PDB entry 6O8B | X-ray diffraction, 3.40 A resolution | chains E and B of the 4 polymer chains in the assembly

== Chain E ==
Protein: Stimulator of interferon genes protein
Source organism: Homo sapiens
UniProtKB: Q86WV6 (STING_HUMAN); residue numbers follow UniProt; this construct covers 155-379
Sequence (226 residues; row label = number of the first residue in the row):
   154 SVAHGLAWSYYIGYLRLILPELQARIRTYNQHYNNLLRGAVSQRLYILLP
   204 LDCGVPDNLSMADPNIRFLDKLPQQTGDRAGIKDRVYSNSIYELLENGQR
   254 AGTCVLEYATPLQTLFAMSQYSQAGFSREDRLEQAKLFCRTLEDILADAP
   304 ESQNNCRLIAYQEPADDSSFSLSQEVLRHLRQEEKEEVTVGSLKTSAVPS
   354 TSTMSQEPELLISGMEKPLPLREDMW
Unresolved in the structure: 154-367
Construct notes: expression tag (154); variant Arg232 (His in Q86WV6); engineered mutation Glu376 (Thr in Q86WV6), Met378 (Phe in Q86WV6), Trp379 (Ser in Q86WV6)
Curated features (UniProtKB/Swiss-Prot):
  - motif: Leu363 to Ser366 (pLxIS motif)
  - binding site (2',3'-cGAMP): Ser162, Tyr167, Arg238, Thr263
  - binding site (3',3'-c-di-GMP): Ser162, Tyr167, Arg238 to Ser241, Thr263
  - binding site (2',3'-cUAMP): Tyr167, Arg238, Thr263
  - modified residue: Thr229 (Phosphothreonine), Ser241 (Phosphoserine), Thr354 (Phosphothreonine), Ser355 (Phosphoserine), Thr356 (Phosphothreonine), Ser358 (Phosphoserine), Ser366 (Phosphoserine)
  - cross-link (Glycyl lysine isopeptide (Lys-Gly)): Lys236 (interchain with G-Cter in ubiquitin), Lys338 (interchain with G-Cter in SUMO)
  - natural variant: Val155 (V155M: In SAVI), Arg284 (R284S: Found in a 9-month-old patient who died following a fever and severe neck abscess without indication of any severe bacterial infection)
  - mutagenesis: Gly158 (G158A: Constitutively active mutant that promotes the production of type I interferon in absence of cGAMP ligand; G158E: Abolished homodimerization and activation ...), Ser162 (S162A: Slight decrease in c-di-GMP-binding. Renders the enzyme sensitive to 5,6-dimethylxanthenone 4-acetic acid (DMXAA) drug, leading to activation of the STING1 pathway ...), Gly166 (G166S: Slight decrease in c-di-GMP-binding), Arg178 to Arg180 (Abolishes the endoplasmic reticulum location), Gly230 (G230I: Renders the enzyme sensitive to 5,6-dimethylxanthenone 4-acetic acid (DMXAA) drug, leading to activation of the STING1 pathway), Lys236 (K236R: Loss of deubiquitination by USP44), Arg238 to Tyr240 (Strong decrease in cGAMP-binding without affecting interaction with TBK1. Abolished ability to induce autophagy), Arg238 (R238A: Abolished cGAMP-binding. Abolished ability to induce autophagy), Tyr240 (Y240A: Abolished cGAMP-binding; Y240S: Strong decrease in c-di-GMP-binding), Asn242 (N242A: Strong decrease in c-di-GMP and cGAMP-binding), Glu260 (E260A: Strong decrease in c-di-GMP and cGAMP-binding), Thr263 (T263A: Strong decrease in c-di-GMP-binding), 23 further mutagenesis entries in UniProt
Reported in the primary citation:
  - mutagenesis - S366A, L374A: abolished signaling
  - mutagenesis - K370A, P371A (about 30%), L372A, P373A, R375A (about 50%), D377A (about 30%): decreased signaling
  - mutagenesis - L374A: unchanged binding to IRF-3

== Chain B ==
Protein: Serine/threonine-protein kinase TBK1
Source organism: Homo sapiens
Notes: EC 2.7.11.1
UniProtKB: Q9UHD2 (TBK1_HUMAN); residue numbers follow UniProt; this construct covers 2-657
Sequence (665 residues; each row starts with the number of its first residue; numbers below 1 keep their minus sign (Gly-7 is residue -7)):
    -7 GSPGLDGICQSTSNHLWLLSDILGQGATANVFRGRHKKTGDLFAIKVFNN
    43 ISFLRPVDVQMREFEVLKKLNHKNIVKLFAIEEETTTRHKVLIMEFCPCG
    93 SLYTVLEEPSNAYGLPESEFLIVLRDVVGGMNHLRENGIVHRNIKPGNIM
   143 RVIGEDGQSVYKLTDFGAARELEDDEQFVELYGTEEYLHPDMYERAVLRK
   193 DHQKKYGATVDLWSIGVTFYHAATGSLPFRPFEGPRRNKEVMYKIITGKP
   243 SGAISGVQKAENGPIDWSGDMPVSCSLSRGLQVLLTPVLANILEADQEKC
   293 WGFDQFFAETSDILHRMVIHVFSLQQMTAHKIYIHSYNTATIFHELVYKQ
   343 TKIISSNQELIYEGRRLVLEPGRLAQHFPKTTEENPIFVVSREPLDTIGL
   393 IYEKISLPKVHPRYDLDGDASMAKAITGVVCYACRIASTLLLYQELMRKG
   443 IRWLIELIKDDYNETVHKKTEVVITLDFCIRNIEKTVKVYEKLMKINLEA
   493 AELGEISDIHTKLLRLSSSQGTIETSLQDIDSRLSPGGSLADAWAHQEGT
   543 HPKDRNVEKLQVLLNCMTEIYYQFKKDQAERRLAYNEEQIHKFDKQKLYY
   593 HATKAMTHFTDECVKKYEAFLNKSEEWIRKMLHLRKQLLSLTNQCFDIEE
   643 EVSKYQEYTNELQET
Unresolved in the structure: -7 to -3, 655-657
Construct notes: expression tag (-7 to 1); engineered mutation Asn135 (Asp in Q9UHD2), Glu172 (Ser in Q9UHD2); variant Asp388 (Asn in Q9UHD2), Gln570 (Lys in Q9UHD2)
Residues lining bound ligands: BX7 (N-(3-{[5-iodo-4-({3-[(thiophen-2-ylcarbonyl)amino]propyl}amino)pyrimidin-2-yl]amino}phenyl)pyrrolidine-1-carboxamide): Leu15, Gly16, Gln17, Gly18, Ala21, Val23, Ala36, Lys38, Met86, Glu87, Phe88, Cys89, Pro90, Gly92, Ser93, Tyr95, Lys137, Gly139, Met142, Thr156, Asp157
Curated features (UniProtKB/Swiss-Prot):
  - binding site (ATP): Leu15 to Val23, Lys38
  - modified residue: Lys607 (N6-methyllysine)
  - cross-link (Glycyl lysine isopeptide (Lys-Gly)): Lys30 (interchain with G-Cter in ubiquitin), Lys401 (interchain with G-Cter in ubiquitin)
  - natural variant: Phe24 (F24S: Loss of IFNB induction), Arg47 (R47H: In FTDALS4), Asp50 (D50A: In IIAE8), Tyr105 (Y105C: In FTDALS4), Val152 (V152L: No effect on IFNB induction), Gly159 (G159A: In IIAE8), Ile207 (I207V: In IIAE8; uncertain significance), Tyr212 (Y212D: In AIARV), Asp296 (D296H: In a breast pleomorphic lobular carcinoma sample), Ile305 (I305T: In FTDALS4), Leu306 (L306I: In FTDALS4; uncertain significance), Arg308 (R308Q: In FTDALS4), 15 further natural variant entries in UniProt
  - mutagenesis: Lys30 (K30R: Decreases ubiquitination. Abolishes ubiquitination, phosphorylation and kinase activity; when associated with R-401), Asp33 (D33A: Decreases phosphorylation and kinase activity), Lys38 (K38A: Loss of kinase activity), Leu316 (L316E: Decreases kinase activity. No effect on phosphorylation), Tyr325 (Y325E: Abolishes phosphorylation and kinase activity), Glu355 (E355R: Decreases phosphorylation and kinase activity. Abolishes dimerization; when associated with A-357 or R-448), Arg357 (R357A: Decreases phosphorylation and kinase activity. Abolishes dimerization; when associated with R-355), Lys401 (K401R: Decreases ubiquitination. Abolishes ubiquitination, phosphorylation and kinase activity; when associated with R-30), Glu448 (E448R: Decreases phosphorylation and kinase activity. Abolishes dimerization; when associated with R-355), His459 (H459E: Abolishes dimerization and decreases kinase activity but no effect on phosphorylation; when associated with E-466 and E-470), Ile466 (I466E: Abolishes dimerization and decreases kinase activity but no effect on phosphorylation; when associated with E-459 and E-470), Phe470 (F470E: Abolishes dimerization and decreases kinase activity but no effect on phosphorylation; when associated with E-459 and E-466), 9 further mutagenesis entries in UniProt
Reported in the primary citation:
  - mutagenesis - P404A, F585A: unchanged signaling
  - mutagenesis - L8A (over 60%), R27A (about 40%), K29A (about 40%), Y577A (over 60%), N578A, Q581A, I582A (about 40%), K584A (about 40%): decreased signaling
  - mutagenesis - P404A, F585A: unchanged binding to Stimulator of interferon genes protein (chain E)

== How chain E and chain B interact ==
Pairs across the interface - 20 pairs, chain E then chain B:
  Met368(E) - Gln588(B)  hydrogen bond (backbone-side chain)
  Lys370(E) - Gln581(B)
  Lys370(E) - Lys584(B)
  Pro371(E) - Gln581(B)
  Pro371(E) - Lys584(B)
  Pro371(E) - Phe585(B)  hydrophobic
  Pro371(E) - Gln588(B)
  Leu372(E) - Tyr577(B)
  Leu372(E) - Gln581(B)  hydrogen bond (backbone-side chain)
  Leu372(E) - Phe585(B)
  Pro373(E) - Tyr577(B)  hydrogen bond (backbone-side chain)
  Leu374(E) - Asn578(B)
  Leu374(E) - Gln581(B)
  Leu374(E) - Ile582(B)  hydrophobic
  Arg375(E) - Tyr577(B)
  Arg375(E) - Asn578(B)  hydrogen bond (backbone-side chain)
  Met378(E) - Tyr577(B)  hydrophobic
  Met378(E) - Asn578(B)
  Trp379(E) - Asn578(B)
  Trp379(E) - Glu579(B)  hydrogen bond
Interface residues without a listed pair, chain E (10 interface residues in all): Glu369
Interface residues without a listed pair, chain B (11 interface residues in all): Val402, Pro404, Tyr406
The authors on this interface:
  - hot spots on chain B (mutagenesis) - L8A, K29A, Y577A, N578A, I582A: abolished binding to phosphorylated STING

== In short ==
The interface between chain E and chain B involves 10 residues on one side and 11 on the other, with 5
hydrogen bonds. Polar contacts include Met368(E)-Gln588(B), Leu372(E)-Gln581(B) and Pro373(E)-Tyr577(B). From
the paper: L8A, R27A and K29A of chain B, among others, reduce signaling; K370A, P371A and L372A of chain E,
among others, reduce signaling; 18 substitutions were tested in all.
Here chain E is Stimulator of interferon genes protein and chain B is Serine/threonine-protein kinase TBK1,
both from Homo sapiens. Entry 6O8B (Crystal structure of STING CTD in complex with TBK1) was determined by
X-ray diffraction together with 6O8C from the same study.
